PDB entry 4K49 | X-ray diffraction, 1.89 A resolution | chains C and B

[Chain C (and B)]
Protein: Esterase YdiI
From: Escherichia coli
Notes: EC 3.1.-.-; chain B of this document is another copy of the same molecule, construct and numbering; everything in this record applies to it too
UniProtKB: P77781 (YDII_ECOLI); numbering as in UniProt (aligned over 1-136)
Sequence (136 residues; each row starts with the number of its first residue):
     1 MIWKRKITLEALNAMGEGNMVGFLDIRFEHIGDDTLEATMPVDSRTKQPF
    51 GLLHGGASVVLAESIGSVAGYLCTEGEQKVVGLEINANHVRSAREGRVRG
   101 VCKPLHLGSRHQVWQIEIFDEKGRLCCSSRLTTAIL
Curated features (UniProtKB/Swiss-Prot):
  - active site: E63 (Nucleophile or proton acceptor)
  - binding site (substrate): G82, H89 to S92, H106 to H111
  - mutagenesis: Q48 (Q48A: Almost loss of activity with benzoyl-CoA as substrate; Q48N: 51-fold decrease in catalytic efficiency toward benzoyl-CoA), H54 (H54A: 514-fold decrease in catalytic efficiency toward benzoyl-CoA; H54F: Almost loss of activity with benzoyl-CoA as substrate), E63 (E63A/Q: Loss of activity with benzoyl-CoA as substrate; E63D: Almost loss of activity with benzoyl-CoA as substrate), S64 (S64A: Almost no change in catalytic efficiency toward benzoyl-CoA), S67 (S67A: Almost no change in catalytic efficiency toward benzoyl-CoA), V68 (V68M: 10-fold decrease in catalytic efficiency toward lauroyl-CoA. Does not affect catalytic efficiency toward 1,4-dihydroxy-2-naphthoyl-CoA and benzoyl-CoA), Y71 (Y71A: Does not affect activity), H89 (H89A: 156-fold decrease in catalytic efficiency toward benzoyl-CoA), R91 (R91A: 9-fold decrease in catalytic efficiency toward benzoyl-CoA), H106 (H106A: Almost no change in catalytic efficiency toward benzoyl-CoA), S109 (S109A: Almost no change in catalytic efficiency toward benzoyl-CoA)
Ligand contacts:
  - 2,4-dihydroxyphenacyl coenzyme A (HFQ), molecule 1: M15, V21, E63, S64, S67, V68, V80, V81, G82, L83, A134, L136
  - 2,4-dihydroxyphenacyl coenzyme A (HFQ), molecule 2: Q48, P49, F50, L52, L53, H54, G55, G56, H89, V90, R91, S92
Reported in the primary citation:
  - binding site for 2,4-dihydroxyphenacyl coenzyme A: G55
  - mutagenesis - H106A, S109A: unchanged catalytic activity
  - mutagenesis - Q48N, H54F, E63D (2118-fold), S64A, S67A (7-fold), R91A (10-fold): decreased catalytic activity
  - catalytic residues: Q48, H54, H89
  - mutagenesis - Q48A (1800-fold), H54A (514-fold), H89A (22-fold): decreased catalytic activity on benzoyl-CoA
  - mutagenesis - E63A, E63Q: abolished catalytic activity
  - specificity-determining residues: V68 (proposed by the authors, not directly observed)

[Chain C / chain B interface]
Pairs across the interface (71):
  M15(C) - P49(B)
  M15(C) - F50(B)  hydrophobic
  G18(C) - S44(B)
  N19(C) - S44(B)
  N19(C) - K47(B)
  N19(C) - Q48(B)
  N19(C) - P49(B)
  M20(C) - L24(B)  hydrophobic
  M20(C) - S44(B)  hydrogen bond (backbone-backbone)
  M20(C) - R45(B)
  M20(C) - T46(B)
  M20(C) - K47(B)  hydrogen bond (backbone-backbone)
  M20(C) - H54(B)
  M20(C) - A57(B)  hydrophobic
  F23(C) - F23(B)  hydrophobic
  F23(C) - S44(B)
  F23(C) - R45(B)
  L24(C) - M20(B)  hydrophobic
  L24(C) - F23(B)  hydrophobic
  S44(C) - G18(B)
  S44(C) - N19(B)
  S44(C) - M20(B)  hydrogen bond (backbone-backbone)
  R45(C) - M20(B)
  R45(C) - F23(B)
  T46(C) - M20(B)
  K47(C) - N19(B)
  K47(C) - M20(B)  hydrogen bond (backbone-backbone)
  Q48(C) - N19(B)
  P49(C) - M15(B)
  P49(C) - N19(B)
  F50(C) - M15(B)  hydrophobic
  F50(C) - Y71(B)
  H54(C) - M20(B)
  H54(C) - V60(B)
  H54(C) - E63(B)
  H54(C) - S64(B)  hydrogen bond
  G55(C) - E63(B)
  G56(C) - V60(B)
  G56(C) - E63(B)
  A57(C) - M20(B)  hydrophobic
  A57(C) - V60(B)
  V59(C) - V59(B)  hydrophobic
  V60(C) - H54(B)
  V60(C) - G56(B)
  V60(C) - A57(B)
  V60(C) - V60(B)  hydrophobic
  E63(C) - G55(B)
  E63(C) - G56(B)
  E63(C) - H89(B)  salt bridge
  S64(C) - H54(B)  hydrogen bond
  V81(C) - L52(B)  hydrophobic
  G82(C) - H89(B)
  L83(C) - N88(B)
  L83(C) - H89(B)  hydrogen bond (backbone-backbone)
  E84(C) - N86(B)
  E84(C) - A87(B)
  E84(C) - N88(B)
  I85(C) - V59(B)  hydrophobic
  I85(C) - N86(B)
  I85(C) - A87(B)  hydrogen bond (backbone-backbone)
  I85(C) - H89(B)
  N86(C) - I85(B)
  N86(C) - N86(B)
  A87(C) - E84(B)
  A87(C) - I85(B)  hydrogen bond (backbone-backbone)
  N88(C) - L83(B)
  N88(C) - E84(B)  hydrogen bond
  H89(C) - E63(B)  salt bridge
  H89(C) - G82(B)
  H89(C) - L83(B)  hydrogen bond (backbone-backbone)
  H89(C) - I85(B)
Other interface residues (no listed pair), chain C (33 interface residues in all): V21, L52, Y71
Other interface residues (no listed pair), chain B (33 interface residues in all): V21, V81

[In short]
Chain C and chain B each contribute 33 residues to their interface; the contacts include 11 hydrogen bonds and
2 salt bridges. Polar contacts include E63(C)-H89(B), H54(C)-S64(B) and N88(C)-E84(B). The paper reports
catalytic residues Q48(C), H54(C) and H89(C); Q48N, H54F and E63D of chain C, among others, reduce catalytic
activity; 13 substitutions were tested in all.
Both chains are Esterase YdiI (Escherichia coli). Entry 4K49 (X-ray crystal structure of E. coli YdiI
complexed with 2,4-dihydroxyphenacyl CoA) was determined by X-ray diffraction together with 4K4A, 4K4B, 4K4C
and 4K4D from the same study.
